PDB entry 8OY7 | X-ray diffraction, 2.36 A resolution | chains A and D of the 3 polymer chains in the assembly

[Chain A]
Name: Deoxyribodipyrimidine photo-lyase
Source organism: Methanosarcina mazei Go1
Notes: EC 4.1.99.3
UniProtKB: Q8PYK9 (Q8PYK9_METMA); numbering as in UniProt (aligned over 1-464)
Amino-acid sequence (498 residues; numbered -19 to 478; the number before each row is that of its first residue; numbers below 1 keep their minus sign (Met-19 is residue -19)):
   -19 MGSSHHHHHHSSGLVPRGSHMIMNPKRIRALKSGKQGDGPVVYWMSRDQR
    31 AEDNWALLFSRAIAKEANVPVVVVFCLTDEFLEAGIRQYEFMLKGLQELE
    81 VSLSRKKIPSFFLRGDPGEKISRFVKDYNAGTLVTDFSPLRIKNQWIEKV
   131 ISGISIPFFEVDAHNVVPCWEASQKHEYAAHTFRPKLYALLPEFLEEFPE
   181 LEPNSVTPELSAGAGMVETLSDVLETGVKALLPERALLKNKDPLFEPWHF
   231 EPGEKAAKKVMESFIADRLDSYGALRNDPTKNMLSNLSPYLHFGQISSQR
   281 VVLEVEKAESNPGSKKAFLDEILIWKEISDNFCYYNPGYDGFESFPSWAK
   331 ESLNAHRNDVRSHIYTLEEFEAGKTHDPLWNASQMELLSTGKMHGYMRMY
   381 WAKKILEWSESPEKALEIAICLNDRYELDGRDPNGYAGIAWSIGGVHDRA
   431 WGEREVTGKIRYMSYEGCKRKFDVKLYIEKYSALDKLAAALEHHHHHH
Disordered / not traced: -19 to 3, 188-198, 470-478
Sequence notes: initiating methionine (-19); expression tag (-18 to 0, 465-478)
Small-molecule neighbours: dihydroflavine-adenine dinucleotide (FDA): Tyr252, Leu264, Ser265, Asn266, Leu267, Ser268, Leu271, Phe298, Glu301, Ile302, Trp305, Lys306, Ser309, Lys372, Met373, Gly375, Arg378, Met379, Trp381, Ala382, Asn403, Glu407, Asp409, Gly410, Asp412, Asn414, Gly415, Gly418, Ile419, Ser422

[Chain D]
Molecule: Counterstrand-oligonucleotide
Sequence (14 nucleotides; each row starts with the number of its first residue):
     1 TTGCGCGAAGCCGA

[How chain A and chain D interact]
Contacting residue pairs (24):
  Lys155(A) - DG13(D)  salt bridge to the phosphate
  Tyr158(A) - DC11(D)  sugar contact
  Tyr158(A) - DC12(D)  sugar contact
  Trp328(A) - DG10(D)  sugar contact
  Arg429(A) - DA8(D)  hydrogen bond to the base
  Arg429(A) - DA9(D)  base contact
  Arg429(A) - DG10(D)  base contact
  Ala430(A) - DA8(D)  base contact
  Ala430(A) - DA9(D)  sugar contact
  Ala430(A) - DG10(D)  sugar contact
  Trp431(A) - DA8(D)  base contact
  Trp431(A) - DA9(D)  sugar contact
  Gly432(A) - DA8(D)  phosphate contact
  Gly432(A) - DA9(D)  sugar contact
  Glu433(A) - DA9(D)  hydrogen bond to the phosphate
  Lys439(A) - DA9(D)  phosphate contact
  Lys439(A) - DG10(D)  salt bridge to the phosphate
  Lys449(A) - DT1(D)  phosphate contact
  Arg450(A) - DT1(D)  sugar contact
  Arg450(A) - DT2(D)  base contact
  Arg450(A) - DG3(D)  hydrogen bond to the base
  Arg450(A) - DC4(D)  base contact
  Lys451(A) - DT1(D)  phosphate contact
  Phe452(A) - DT1(D)  hydrogen bond to the phosphate
Also at the interface, not in a pair above, chain A (16 interface residues in all): Glu157, Thr162, Lys166
Also at the interface, not in a pair above, chain D (11 interface residues in all): DG7

[Overview]
The interface between chain A and chain D involves 16 residues on one side and 11 on the other; the contacts
include 4 hydrogen bonds and 2 salt bridges. Among the polar pairs are Arg429(A)-DA8(D), Arg450(A)-DG3(D) and
Glu433(A)-DA9(D). Ligands of chain A: dihydroflavine-adenine dinucleotide.
Chain A is Deoxyribodipyrimidine photo-lyase (Methanosarcina mazei Go1) and chain D is
Counterstrand-oligonucleotide; the structure, Time-resolved SFX structure of the class II photolyase complexed
with a thymine dimer (10 nanosecond pump-probe ..., was determined by X-ray diffraction together with 8OET,
8OY3, 8OY4, 8OY5, 8OY6, 8OY8 and 4 further entries from the same study.
